PDB entry 3GHV | X-ray diffraction, 1.30 A resolution | chain A

Chain A:
Protein: Dihydrofolate reductase
Organism: Homo sapiens
Notes: EC 1.5.1.3
UniProt: P00374 (DYR_HUMAN); residues 1-186 here correspond to UniProt positions 2-187 (UniProt number = residue number + 1)
Sequence (186 residues; each row starts with the number of its first residue):
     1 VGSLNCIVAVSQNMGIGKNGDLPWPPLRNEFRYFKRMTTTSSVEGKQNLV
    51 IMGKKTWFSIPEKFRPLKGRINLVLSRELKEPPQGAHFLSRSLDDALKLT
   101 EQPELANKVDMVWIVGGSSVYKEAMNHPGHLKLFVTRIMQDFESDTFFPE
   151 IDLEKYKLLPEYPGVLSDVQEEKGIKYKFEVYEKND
Construct notes: engineered mutation Lys-35 (Gln36 in P00374), Phe-64 (Asn65 in P00374)
Small-molecule neighbours:
  - GHC (N-({4-[(2-amino-6-ethyl-4-oxo-3,4-dihydrothieno[2,3-d]pyrimidin-5-yl)sulfanyl]phenyl}carbonyl)-L-glutamic acid): Ile-7, Val-8, Ala-9, Leu-22, Glu-30, Phe-31, Phe-34, Lys-35, Thr-56, Ile-60, Pro-61, Phe-64, Leu-67, Lys-68, Arg-70, Val-115, Tyr-121, Thr-136
  - NADPH (NDP; NADPH dihydro-nicotinamide-adenine-dinucleotide phosphate): Val-8, Ala-9, Ile-16, Gly-17, Lys-18, Gly-20, Asp-21, Leu-22, Trp-24, Gly-53, Lys-54, Lys-55, Thr-56, Ser-59, Leu-75, Ser-76, Arg-77, Glu-78, Leu-79, Ser-90, Arg-91, Ser-92, Leu-93, Val-115, Gly-116, Gly-117, Ser-118, Ser-119, Tyr-121, Glu-123, Thr-146
From the paper describing this entry:
  - binding site for GHC: Ile-7, Val-115, Tyr-121

In short:
Bound to chain A: compound GHC and NADPH. From the paper: a binding site for GHC at Ile-7, Val-115 and
Tyr-121.
Chain A is Dihydrofolate reductase (Homo sapiens); the structure, Human dihydrofolate reductase Q35K/N64F
double mutant inhibitor complex, was determined by X-ray diffraction together with 3GI2, 3GHC and 3GHW from
the same study.
